PDB entry 7EQG | electron microscopy, 3.20 A resolution | chains F and M of the 17 polymer chains in the assembly

# Chain F
Molecule: CRISPR-associated protein Csy3
Organism: Pseudomonas aeruginosa
UniProtKB: A0A659BSG0 (A0A659BSG0_PSEAI); residues 1-342 here = UniProt positions 1-342
Amino-acid sequence (342 residues; row label = number of the first residue in the row):
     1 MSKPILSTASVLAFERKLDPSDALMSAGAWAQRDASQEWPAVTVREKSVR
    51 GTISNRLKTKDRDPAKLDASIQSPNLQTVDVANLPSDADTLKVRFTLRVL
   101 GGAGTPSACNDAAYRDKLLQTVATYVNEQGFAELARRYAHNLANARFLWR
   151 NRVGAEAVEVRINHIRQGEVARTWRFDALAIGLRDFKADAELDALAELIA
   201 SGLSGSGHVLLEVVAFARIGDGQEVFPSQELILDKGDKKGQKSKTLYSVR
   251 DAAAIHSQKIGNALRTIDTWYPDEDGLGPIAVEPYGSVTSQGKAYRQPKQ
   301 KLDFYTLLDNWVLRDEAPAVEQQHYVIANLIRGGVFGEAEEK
Disordered / not traced: 1-5, 339-342

# Chain M
Molecule: 60-nt RNA strand
Organism: Pseudomonas aeruginosa
Sequence (60 nucleotides; each row starts with the number of its first residue):
     1 CUAAGAAAUUCACGGCGGGCUUGAUGUCCGCGUCUACCUGGUUCACUGCC
    51 GUGUAGGCAG
Disordered / not traced: 59-60

# Interface between chain F and chain M
Residue-residue contacts (36):
  Val-11(F) with G23(M), base contact
  Ala-13(F) with U22(M), sugar contact; G23(M), base contact
  Phe-14(F) with G23(M), hydrogen bond to the sugar
  Glu-15(F) with A24(M), phosphate contact
  Arg-16(F) with A24(M), salt bridge to the phosphate; U25(M), salt bridge to the phosphate
  Val-49(F) with C31(M), base contact
  Arg-50(F) with C31(M), hydrogen bond to the sugar; G32(M), hydrogen bond to the sugar; U33(M), hydrogen bond to the phosphate
  Val-79(F) with C31(M), base contact
  Ala-108(F) with U22(M), sugar contact
  Trp-149(F) with G26(M), base contact
  Arg-150(F) with C29(M), sugar contact; G30(M), salt bridge to the phosphate
  Gln-229(F) with U27(M), sugar contact; C28(M), hydrogen bond to the sugar
  Glu-230(F) with U27(M), base contact
  Leu-231(F) with U27(M), base contact
  His-256(F) with U27(M), salt bridge to the phosphate
  Gln-258(F) with G26(M), sugar contact; U27(M), hydrogen bond to the phosphate
  Lys-259(F) with G26(M), hydrogen bond to the base; C28(M), salt bridge to the phosphate
  Asn-262(F) with G26(M), hydrogen bond to the phosphate
  Arg-265(F) with U25(M), sugar contact; G26(M), salt bridge to the phosphate
  Glu-283(F) with G26(M), phosphate contact
  Val-288(F) with G26(M), base contact
  Ser-290(F) with G26(M), base contact
  Arg-332(F) with A24(M), sugar contact
  Gly-334(F) with G23(M), sugar contact; A24(M), sugar contact
  Val-335(F) with G23(M), base contact; A24(M), base contact
Other interface residues (no listed pair), chain F (30 interface residues in all): Leu-12, Gly-51, Ser-228, Ser-243, Gly-333

# Overview
30 residues of chain F and 12 residues of chain M are in contact; the contacts include 8 hydrogen bonds and 6
salt bridges. Among the polar pairs are Lys-259(F)/G26(M), Phe-14(F)/G23(M) and Arg-50(F)/C31(M).
Here chain F is CRISPR-associated protein Csy3 and chain M is a 60-nt RNA strand, both from Pseudomonas
aeruginosa. Entry 7EQG (Structure of Csy-AcrIF5) was determined by electron microscopy (same publication as
7F45).
